PDB entry 7WKK | electron microscopy, 4.20 A resolution (low resolution: residue-level contacts below are approximate; hydrogen-bond / salt-bridge calls are withheld) | chains L and K of the 30 polymer chains in the assembly

Chain L:
Name: IL4I1 protein
Source organism: Xenopus laevis
UniProt: Q91349 (Q91349_XENLA); residue numbers follow UniProt; this construct covers 1-547
Sequence (547 residues; row label = number of the first residue in the row):
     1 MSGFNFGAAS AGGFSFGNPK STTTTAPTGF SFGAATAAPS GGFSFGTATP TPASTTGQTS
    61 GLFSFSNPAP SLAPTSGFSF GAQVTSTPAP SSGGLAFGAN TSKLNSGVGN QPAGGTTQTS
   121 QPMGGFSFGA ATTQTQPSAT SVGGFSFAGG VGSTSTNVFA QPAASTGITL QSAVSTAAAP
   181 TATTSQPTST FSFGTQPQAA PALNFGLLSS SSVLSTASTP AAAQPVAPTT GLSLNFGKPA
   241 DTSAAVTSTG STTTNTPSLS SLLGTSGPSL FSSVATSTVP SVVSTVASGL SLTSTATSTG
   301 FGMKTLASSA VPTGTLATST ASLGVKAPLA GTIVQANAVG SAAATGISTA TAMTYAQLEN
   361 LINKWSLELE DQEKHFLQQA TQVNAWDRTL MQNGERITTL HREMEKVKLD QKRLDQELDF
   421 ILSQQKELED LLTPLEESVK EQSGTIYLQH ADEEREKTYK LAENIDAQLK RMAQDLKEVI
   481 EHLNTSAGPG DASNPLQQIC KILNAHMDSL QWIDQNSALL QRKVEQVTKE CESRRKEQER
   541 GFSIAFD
Disordered / not traced: 1-358, 450-456, 488-493, 528-547
What the authors report for this chain:
  - disease-associated variants - Q416P: decreased stability (proposed by the authors, not directly observed)

Chain K:
Name: MGC84997 protein
Source organism: Xenopus laevis
UniProt: Q5EAX5 (Q5EAX5_XENLA); residues 1-599 here = UniProt positions 1-599
Sequence (599 residues; row label = number of the first residue in the row):
     1 MASGFSFGTA AASTTTLNPT AAAPFSFGAT PAASNTGTTG GLGFGAFNAA ATPATTTATT
    61 GLGGGLFGAK PAAGFTLGGA NTATATTTAA STGFSVGFNK PAGSATPFSL PVTSTSSGGL
   121 SLASALTSTP ATGPSPFTLN LGSTPATTTA AATGLSLGGT LTGLGGSLFQ NTNPSATGLG
   181 QSTLGQSTLG QSTLGQSLLG QSLLGQSLLG QSTLGQSTLG QSLLGQSLLG LGLNLGAVAP
   241 VSQVTTHEGL GGLDFSSSSD KKSDKAGTRP EDSKALKDEN LPQLLCQDVE NFQKFVKEQK
   301 QVQEEISRMS SKAMLKVQED IKALKQLLSV ASSGLQRNAL AIDKLKIETA EELKNAEIAL
   361 RTQKTPPGLQ HENTAPADYF HTLVQQFEVQ LQQYRQQIEE LENHLATQSN TLHLSPQDLS
   421 MAMQKLYQTF VALAAQLQAV NENFKMLKEQ YLGYRKAFLG DSTDVFEARR AEAKKWQNAP
   481 RVTTGPTPFS NIPNAAAVAM AATLTQQQQP TTGFGSSSAF GGNTSGSSSF GFGTANKPSG
   541 SLSAGFGSTS TSGFNFSNPG INASAGLTFG VSNPSSTSFG TGQLLQLKKP PAGNKRGKR
Disordered / not traced: 1-281, 368-372, 453-599

Chain L / chain K interface:
Contacting residue pairs - 18 pairs, chain L then chain K:
  D410(L) - L335(K)
  Y459(L) - F380(K)
  A462(L) - V384(K)
  I465(L) - F387(K)
  D466(L) - L383(K)
  D466(L) - F387(K)
  L469(L) - F387(K)
  L469(L) - Q390(K)
  L469(L) - L391(K)
  M472(L) - Y394(K)
  L476(L) - Q397(K)
  S517(L) - L437(K)
  S517(L) - V440(K)
  L520(L) - V440(K)
  Q521(L) - V440(K)
  V524(L) - N443(K)
  V524(L) - F444(K)
  V527(L) - L447(K)
Other interface residues (no listed pair), chain L (15 interface residues in all): E403, E463
Other interface residues (no listed pair), chain K (16 interface residues in all): L328, Q436

In short:
The interface between chain L and chain K involves 15 residues on one side and 16 on the other. From the
paper: Q416P of chain L reduces stability.
Here chain L is IL4I1 protein and chain K is MGC84997 protein, both from Xenopus laevis. Entry 7WKK (Cryo-EM
structure of the IR subunit from X. laevis NPC) was determined by electron microscopy.
